PDB entry 6QY6 | X-ray diffraction, 1.80 A resolution | chain A

# Chain A
Protein: CCA-adding enzyme
From: Planococcus halocryophilus
Notes: EC 2.7.7.72
UniProt: A0A1C7DQ98 (A0A1C7DQ98_9BACL); numbering as in UniProt (aligned over 1-377)
Amino-acid sequence (420 residues; each row starts with the number of its first residue; numbers below 1 keep their minus sign (Met-42 is residue -42)):
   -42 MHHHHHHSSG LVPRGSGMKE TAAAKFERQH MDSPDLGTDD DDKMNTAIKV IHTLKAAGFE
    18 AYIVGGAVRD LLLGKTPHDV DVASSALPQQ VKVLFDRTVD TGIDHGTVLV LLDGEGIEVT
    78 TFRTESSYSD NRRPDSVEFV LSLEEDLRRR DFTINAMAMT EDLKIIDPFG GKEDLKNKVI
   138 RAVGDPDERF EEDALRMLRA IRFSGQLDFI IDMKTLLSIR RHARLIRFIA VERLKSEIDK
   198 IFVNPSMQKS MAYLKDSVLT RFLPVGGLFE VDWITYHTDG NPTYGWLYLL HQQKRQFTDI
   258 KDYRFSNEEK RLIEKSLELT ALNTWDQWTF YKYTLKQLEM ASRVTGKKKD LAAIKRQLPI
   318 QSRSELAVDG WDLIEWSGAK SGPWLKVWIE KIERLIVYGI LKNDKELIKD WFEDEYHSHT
Unresolved in the structure: -42 to -4, 89-92, 374-377
Differences from the reference sequence: initiating methionine (-42); expression tag (-41 to 0)
What the authors report for this chain:
  - mutagenesis - K133R/N134R: increased stability
  - mutagenesis - K133R/N134R: unchanged growth
  - mutagenesis - K133R/N134R: unchanged catalytic activity

# Overview
The paper reports that K133R/N134R increase stability; K133R/N134R leave growth unchanged.
Chain A is CCA-adding enzyme (Planococcus halocryophilus); the structure, Crystal structure of the CCA-adding
enzyme of a psychrophilic organism, was determined by X-ray diffraction together with 7OQX, 7OTL, 7OTR and
6QXN from the same study.
